7EE6 - chains A and B of the 7 polymer chains in the assembly; structure by X-ray diffraction, 2.29 A resolution.

Chain A (and B):
Protein: Subtilase cytotoxin subunit B-like protein
Organism: Salmonella enterica subsp. enterica serovar Typhi str. CT18
Notes: chain B of this document is another copy of the same molecule, construct and numbering; everything in this record applies to it too
UniProt: A0A716TY65 (A0A716TY65_SALTI); numbering as in UniProt (aligned over 22-141)
Sequence (120 residues; each row starts with the number of its first residue):
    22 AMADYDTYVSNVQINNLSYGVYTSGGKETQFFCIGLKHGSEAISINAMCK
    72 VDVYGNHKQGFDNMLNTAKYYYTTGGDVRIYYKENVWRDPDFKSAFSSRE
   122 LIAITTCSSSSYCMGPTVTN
Disordered / not traced: 140-141 (chain B: fully traced)
Disulfides: Cys54-Cys70, Cys128-Cys134
Residues lining bound ligands:
  - acetone (ACN), molecule 1: Asn36, Lys58, Gly60, Ser61, Glu62, Ala63
  - acetone (ACN), molecule 2: Leu38, Ser39, Tyr40, Phe53, Leu86, Ala89, Lys90

How chain A and chain B interact:
Contacting residue pairs - 55 pairs, chain A then chain B:
  Asn36(A) with Ser129(B)
  Asn37(A) with Thr127(B), hydrogen bond; Ser129(B), hydrogen bond; Tyr133(B); Met135(B)
  Leu38(A) with Tyr92(B); Thr126(B); Thr127(B), hydrogen bond (backbone-side chain); Met135(B)
  Ser39(A) with Ile125(B); Thr126(B); Met135(B), hydrogen bond
  Tyr40(A) with Gly81(B); Asn84(B); Met85(B), hydrophobic; Ala124(B); Ile125(B), hydrogen bond (backbone-backbone)
  Gly41(A) with Tyr26(B); Ile123(B); Ala124(B)
  Val42(A) with Tyr26(B), hydrogen bond (backbone-side chain); His78(B); Gln80(B); Ile123(B), hydrogen bond (backbone-backbone)
  Tyr43(A) with Met23(B), hydrophobic; Ala24(B); Tyr26(B), hydrophobic; Gln80(B)
  Thr44(A) with His78(B)
  Glu49(A) with Asn77(B); His78(B), salt bridge; Gln80(B), hydrogen bond
  Thr50(A) with Gln80(B), hydrogen bond (backbone-side chain)
  Gln51(A) with Gln80(B); Gly81(B); Asn84(B), hydrogen bond
  Phe52(A) with Tyr26(B)
  Cys54(A) with Met135(B), hydrophobic
  Ile55(A) with Met135(B)
  Gly56(A) with Met135(B)
  Phe82(A) with Asn84(B)
  Asp83(A) with Asn84(B), hydrogen bond
  Leu86(A) with Asn84(B)
  Lys90(A) with Tyr91(B)
  Tyr93(A) with Tyr91(B); Thr127(B)
  Thr94(A) with Tyr91(B), hydrogen bond
  Asp112(A) with Ala22(B), hydrogen bond (side chain-backbone); Met23(B)
  Phe113(A) with Met23(B), hydrophobic
  Ala116(A) with Met23(B), hydrophobic; Pro137(B), hydrophobic
  Phe117(A) with Met23(B), hydrophobic; Gly136(B); Pro137(B)
Also at the interface, not in a pair above, chain A (27 interface residues in all): Ala68
Also at the interface, not in a pair above, chain B (26 interface residues in all): Lys71, Asn87, Thr88, Cys128

In short:
The interface between chain A and chain B involves 27 residues on one side and 26 on the other; the contacts
include 13 hydrogen bonds and 1 salt bridge. Polar contacts include Glu49(A)-His78(B), Asn37(A)-Thr127(B) and
Asn37(A)-Ser129(B). Bound to chain A: acetone.
Chain A and chain B are both Subtilase cytotoxin subunit B-like protein (Salmonella enterica subsp. enterica
serovar Typhi str. CT18); the structure, Crystal structure of PltC toxin, was determined by X-ray diffraction
(same publication as 7EE3 and 7EE4).
